9BC8 - chains A and C of the 8 polymer chains in the assembly; structure by electron microscopy, 3.46 A resolution.

Chain A (and C):
Protein: Type 1 encapsulin shell protein EncA
Organism: Myxococcus xanthus DK 1622
Notes: chain C of this document is another copy of the same molecule, construct and numbering; everything in this record applies to it too
Reference sequence: Q1D6H4 (ENCAP_MYXXD); aligned to UniProt positions 1-281 over residues 1-281 (the alignment contains insertions or deletions, so no single offset holds)
Chain sequence (281 residues; each row starts with the number of its first residue):
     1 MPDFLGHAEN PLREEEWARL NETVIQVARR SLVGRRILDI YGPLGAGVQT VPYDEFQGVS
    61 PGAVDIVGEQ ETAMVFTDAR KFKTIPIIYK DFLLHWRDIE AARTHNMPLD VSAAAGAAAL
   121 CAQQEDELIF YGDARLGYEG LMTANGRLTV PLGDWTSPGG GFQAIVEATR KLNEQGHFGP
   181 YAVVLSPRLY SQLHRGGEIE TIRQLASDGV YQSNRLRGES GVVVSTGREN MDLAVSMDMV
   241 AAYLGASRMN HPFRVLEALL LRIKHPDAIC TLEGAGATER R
Disordered / not traced: 1, 273-281
Construct notes: engineered mutation Gly-196 (Ile in Q1D6H4), Gly-197 (Tyr in Q1D6H4)

How chain A and chain C interact:
Pairs across the interface - 55 pairs, chain A then chain C:
  Tyr-41(A) with Pro-108(C), hydrogen bond (side chain-backbone)
  Val-48(A) with His-105(C); Met-107(C), hydrophobic
  Asp-54(A) with Asp-110(C)
  Phe-56(A) with Ser-112(C); Ala-113(C)
  Val-59(A) with Leu-120(C), hydrophobic
  Ser-60(A) with Lys-90(C), hydrogen bond (backbone-side chain); Leu-120(C)
  Gly-62(A) with Gln-124(C), hydrogen bond (backbone-side chain)
  Ala-63(A) with Ile-87(C); Ile-88(C); Tyr-89(C), hydrogen bond (backbone-backbone)
  Val-64(A) with Pro-86(C); Ile-87(C); Ile-88(C), hydrophobic; Leu-136(C)
  Asp-65(A) with Ile-87(C), hydrogen bond (backbone-backbone); Arg-135(C), salt bridge
  Ile-66(A) with Thr-84(C); Pro-86(C), hydrophobic; Leu-136(C), hydrophobic; Tyr-138(C)
  Gly-68(A) with Tyr-89(C)
  Glu-69(A) with Tyr-89(C), hydrogen bond (backbone-side chain)
  Gln-70(A) with Arg-135(C), hydrogen bond
  Glu-71(A) with Tyr-89(C)
  Thr-72(A) with Tyr-89(C); Asp-91(C), hydrogen bond
  Met-74(A) with Asp-91(C); Leu-93(C), hydrophobic
  Val-75(A) with Asp-91(C), hydrogen bond (backbone-backbone); Leu-93(C), hydrogen bond (backbone-backbone); Ala-113(C)
  Phe-76(A) with Leu-93(C), hydrophobic
  Arg-80(A) with Asp-98(C), salt bridge
  Phe-162(A) with His-194(C)
  Gln-163(A) with Arg-195(C), hydrogen bond (side chain-backbone)
  Val-166(A) with His-194(C)
  Arg-170(A) with Pro-187(C); Arg-188(C); Ser-191(C)
  Asn-173(A) with Gln-212(C), hydrogen bond; Asn-214(C)
  Glu-174(A) with Pro-187(C)
  Phe-178(A) with Arg-30(C); Ser-31(C)
  Gly-179(A) with Arg-30(C)
  Pro-180(A) with Arg-30(C)
  Gly-227(A) with Arg-30(C)
  Glu-229(A) with Ser-112(C); Ala-115(C); Gly-116(C)
  Arg-262(A) with Asp-110(C), salt bridge
  Lys-264(A) with Ser-112(C)
Other interface residues (no listed pair), chain A (38 interface residues in all): Leu-44, Pro-61, Ala-73, Gly-176, Leu-205
Other interface residues (no listed pair), chain C (39 interface residues in all): Val-27, Ile-85, Phe-92, His-95, Leu-109, Ala-117, Asp-133, Arg-254

Overview:
38 residues of chain A face 39 of chain C across their interface; the contacts include 12 hydrogen bonds and 3
salt bridges. Polar pairs include Asp-65(A)/Arg-135(C), Arg-80(A)/Asp-98(C) and Arg-262(A)/Asp-110(C).
Chain A and chain C are both Type 1 encapsulin shell protein EncA (Myxococcus xanthus DK 1622); the structure,
Cargo-loaded Myxococcus xanthus EncA encapsulin engineered pore mutant with T=4 icosahedral symmetry, was
determined by electron microscopy (same publication as 9B9I and 9B9Q).
